Entry 7VWT (X-ray diffraction, 1.73 A resolution); this record covers chains A and B.

[Chain A (and B)]
Molecule: CqsB4
Source organism: Streptomyces sp
Notes: chain B of this document is another copy of the same molecule, construct and numbering; everything in this record applies to it too
Sequence (333 residues; numbered -1 to 331; the number before each row is that of its first residue; numbers below 1 keep their minus sign (Gly-1 is residue -1)):
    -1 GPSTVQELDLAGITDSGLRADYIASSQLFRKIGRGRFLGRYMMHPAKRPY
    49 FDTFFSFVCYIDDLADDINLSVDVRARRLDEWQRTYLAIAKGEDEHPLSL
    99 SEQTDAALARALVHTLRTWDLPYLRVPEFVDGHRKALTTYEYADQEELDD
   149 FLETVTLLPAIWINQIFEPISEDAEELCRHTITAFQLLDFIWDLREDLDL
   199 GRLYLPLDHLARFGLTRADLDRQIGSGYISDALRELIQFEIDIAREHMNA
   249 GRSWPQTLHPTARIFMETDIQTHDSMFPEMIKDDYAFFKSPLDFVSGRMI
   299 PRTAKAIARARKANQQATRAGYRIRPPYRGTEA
Disordered / not traced: 298-300, 328-331 (chain B: -1, 90-100, 328-331)
Ligand contacts: AO6 (2-methyl-1-[(2R)-2-oxidanylpropyl]-9H-carbazole-3,4-dione): Phe52, Phe53, Val56, Thr154, Pro157, Ala158, Ile161, Phe165, Ile180, Phe183, Gln184, Asp187, Phe263, Met264, Asp267, His271

[Chain A / chain B interface]
Residue-residue contacts - 55 pairs, chain A then chain B:
  Gly-1(A) - Ser288(B)  hydrogen bond (backbone-side chain)
  Gly-1(A) - Pro289(B)  hydrogen bond (backbone-backbone)
  Gly-1(A) - Asp291(B)
  Pro0(A) - Asp291(B)
  Thr2(A) - Ser288(B)
  Thr2(A) - Pro289(B)
  Ile21(A) - Pro289(B)  hydrophobic
  Gln25(A) - Pro289(B)
  Gln25(A) - Leu290(B)  hydrogen bond (side chain-backbone)
  Arg28(A) - Leu290(B)  hydrogen bond (side chain-backbone)
  Arg28(A) - Phe292(B)  hydrogen bond (side chain-backbone)
  Lys29(A) - Glu194(B)
  Arg32(A) - Arg32(B)  hydrogen bond (side chain-backbone)
  Arg32(A) - Gly33(B)
  Arg32(A) - Val293(B)
  Arg32(A) - Ser294(B)  hydrogen bond (side chain-backbone)
  Arg32(A) - Gly295(B)  hydrogen bond (side chain-backbone)
  Phe35(A) - Asp291(B)
  Phe35(A) - Val293(B)  hydrophobic
  Leu36(A) - Arg296(B)
  Tyr39(A) - Asp291(B)  hydrogen bond
  Leu62(A) - Asn67(B)
  Asp65(A) - Asp65(B)
  Asp65(A) - Asn67(B)  hydrogen bond
  Ile66(A) - Leu26(B)  hydrophobic
  Ile66(A) - Lys29(B)
  Ile66(A) - Ile30(B)  hydrophobic
  Asn67(A) - Tyr58(B)
  Asn67(A) - Asp61(B)
  Asn67(A) - Leu62(B)
  Asn67(A) - Asp65(B)  hydrogen bond
  Asn67(A) - Arg76(B)  hydrogen bond (backbone-side chain)
  Leu68(A) - Asn67(B)
  Leu68(A) - Leu68(B)  hydrophobic
  Arg76(A) - Asn67(B)  hydrogen bond
  Leu98(A) - Ile66(B)  hydrophobic
  Leu98(A) - Asp197(B)
  Leu98(A) - Leu198(B)
  Ser99(A) - Ile66(B)
  Thr102(A) - Ile66(B)
  Glu194(A) - Lys29(B)  salt bridge
  Leu198(A) - Lys29(B)
  Pro289(A) - Ser1(B)
  Pro289(A) - Thr2(B)  hydrogen bond (backbone-backbone)
  Pro289(A) - Val3(B)
  Leu290(A) - Ser1(B)
  Leu290(A) - Arg28(B)  hydrogen bond (backbone-side chain)
  Asp291(A) - Pro0(B)
  Asp291(A) - Glu5(B)
  Asp291(A) - Arg38(B)  salt bridge
  Asp291(A) - Tyr39(B)
  Asp291(A) - Arg46(B)  salt bridge
  Phe292(A) - Tyr39(B)  hydrogen bond (backbone-side chain)
  Val293(A) - Met297(B)  hydrophobic
  Met297(A) - Tyr39(B)
Interface residues without a listed pair, chain A (33 interface residues in all): Gly33, Arg193, Asp197, Ser288, Arg296
Interface residues without a listed pair, chain B (37 interface residues in all): Ile21, Gln25

[In short]
33 residues of chain A face 37 of chain B across their interface, with 16 hydrogen bonds and 3 salt bridges.
Among the polar pairs are Glu194(A)-Lys29(B), Asp291(A)-Arg38(B) and Asp291(A)-Arg46(B). Bound to chain A:
compound AO6.
Chain A and chain B are both CqsB4 (Streptomyces sp); the structure, Carbazole Prenyl Transferase CqsB4, was
determined by X-ray diffraction (same publication as 7VWS).
